8TX3 - chains I and F of the 12 polymer chains in the assembly; structure by electron microscopy, 2.99 A resolution.

[Chain I]
Name: Hemagglutinin
Organism: Influenza A virus (A/Victoria/361/2011(H3N2))
UniProtKB: L0HR89 (L0HR89_9INFA); residues 1-176 here correspond to UniProt positions 346-521 (UniProt number = residue number + 345)
Sequence (222 residues; each row starts with the number of its first residue):
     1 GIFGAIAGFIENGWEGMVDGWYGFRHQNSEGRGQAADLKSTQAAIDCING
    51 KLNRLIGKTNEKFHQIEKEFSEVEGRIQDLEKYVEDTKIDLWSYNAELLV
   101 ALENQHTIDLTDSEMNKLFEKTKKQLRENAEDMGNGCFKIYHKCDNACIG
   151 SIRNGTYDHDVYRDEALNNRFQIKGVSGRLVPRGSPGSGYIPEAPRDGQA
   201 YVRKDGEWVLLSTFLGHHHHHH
Not modelled in the structure: 174-222
Sequence notes: conflict Cys47 (Gln392 in L0HR89); expression tag (177-222)
Disulfide bonds: Cys144-Cys148

[Chain F]
Name: Fab 3864-6 Heavy Chain
Organism: Homo sapiens
Notes: antibody fragment or engineered binder
Sequence (230 residues; row label = number of the first residue in the row; a row labelled like 82A-82C holds insertion residues (82A, then the next letters in order)):
     1 QVQLQQSGTDLVMPGASVKLSCKASGYTFISWWIHWVKQRPGQGLEWIGE
    51 ID
   52A P
    53 SDSYTSYNQKFKGKATLTVDKSSSTAYMQL
82A-82C SSL
    83 TSEDSAVYYCARSGYSNY
100A-100B PF
   101 DYWGQGTTLPVSSASTTPPSVYPLAPGSAAQTNSMVTLGCLVKGYFPEPV
   151 TVTWNSGSLSSGVHTFPAVLQSDLYTLSSSVTVPSSTWPSETVTCNVAHP
   201 ASSTKVDKKIVPRDCDKGLEVLFQ
Not modelled in the structure: 114-224
Disulfide bonds: Cys22-Cys92

[How chain I and chain F interact]
Residue-residue contacts (23; chain I residue first):
  Glu15(I) with Thr28(F); Ser31(F), hydrogen bond; Trp32(F), hydrogen bond
  Gly16(I) with Trp32(F); Tyr100(F)
  Met17(I) with Tyr100(F)
  Val18(I) with Tyr100(F), hydrophobic
  Asp19(I) with Tyr100(F), hydrogen bond
  Arg25(I) with Tyr97(F)
  His26(I) with Tyr97(F), hydrogen bond (backbone-side chain)
  Gln27(I) with Tyr56(F)
  Gly31(I) with Tyr56(F)
  Arg32(I) with Trp33(F); Asp52(F), salt bridge; Asp54(F), salt bridge; Tyr56(F); Tyr97(F); Ser98(F)
  Gly33(I) with Tyr97(F); Asn99(F)
  Gln34(I) with Tyr97(F); Asn99(F), hydrogen bond (backbone-side chain); Tyr100(F)
Also at the interface, not in a pair above, chain F (12 interface residues in all): Gly96

[In short]
The chain I/chain F interface involves 12 residues from each chain, with 5 hydrogen bonds and 2 salt bridges.
Among the polar pairs are Arg32(I)-Asp52(F), Arg32(I)-Asp54(F) and Glu15(I)-Ser31(F).
Here chain I is Hemagglutinin (Influenza A virus (A/Victoria/361/2011(H3N2))) and chain F is Fab 3864-6 Heavy
Chain (Homo sapiens). Entry 8TX3 (Fab 3864-6 in complex with influenza HA H3-VIC11) was determined by electron
microscopy (same publication as 9E69, 9EI9 and 8TXU).
